PDB entry 9UD8 | electron microscopy, 3.75 A resolution | chains E and F of the 6 polymer chains in the assembly

# Chain E
Name: Na(+)-translocating NADH-quinone reductase subunit E
Source organism: Vibrio cholerae O395
Notes: EC 7.2.1.1
UniProtKB: A5F5Y5 (NQRE_VIBC3); residues 1-198 here = UniProt positions 1-198
Chain sequence (198 residues; each row starts with the number of its first residue):
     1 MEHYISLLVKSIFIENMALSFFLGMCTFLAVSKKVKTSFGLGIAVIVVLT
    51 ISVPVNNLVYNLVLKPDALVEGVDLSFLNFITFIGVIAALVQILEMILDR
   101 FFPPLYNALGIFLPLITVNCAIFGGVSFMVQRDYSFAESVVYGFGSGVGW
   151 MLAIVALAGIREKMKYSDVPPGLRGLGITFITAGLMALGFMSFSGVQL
Bound ions: 2Fe-2S cluster Fe: Cys-120 (shared with 2 residues of chain D)
Ligand contacts: 2Fe-2S cluster (FES): Gly-24, Met-25, Cys-26, Cys-120

# Chain F
Name: Na(+)-translocating NADH-quinone reductase subunit F
Source organism: Vibrio cholerae O395
Notes: EC 7.2.1.1
UniProtKB: A5F5Y4 (NQRF_VIBC3); residues 1-408 here = UniProt positions 1-408
Chain sequence (414 residues; each row starts with the number of its first residue):
     1 MSTIIFGVVMFTLIILALVLVILFAKSKLVPTGDITISINGDPEKAIVTQ
    51 PGGKLLTALAGAGVFVSSACGGGGSCGQCRVKIKSGGGDILPTELDHISK
   101 GEAREGERLACQVAVKADMDLELPEEIFGVKKWECTVISNDNKATFIKEL
   151 KLAIPDGESVPFRAGGYIQIEAPAHHVKYADFDVPEKYRGDWDKFNLFRY
   201 ESKVDEPIIRAYSMANYPEEFGIIMLNVRIATPPPNNPNVPPGQMSSYIW
   251 SLKAGDKCTISGPFGEFFAKDTDAEMVFIGGGAGMAPMRSHIFDQLKRLK
   301 SKRKMSYWYGARSKREMFYVEDFDGLAAENDNFVWHCALSDPQPEDNWTG
   351 YTGFIHNVLYENYLKDHEAPEDCEYYMCGPPMMNAAVINMLKNLGVEEEN
   401 ILLDDFGGHHHHHH
Unresolved in the structure: 409-414
Differences from the reference sequence: expression tag (409-414)
Bound ions: 2Fe-2S cluster Fe: Cys-70, Cys-76, Cys-79, Cys-111
Ligand contacts:
  - FAD (flavin-adenine dinucleotide): Tyr-167, Arg-210, Ala-211, Tyr-212, Ser-213, Asn-227, Val-228, Arg-229, Ala-231, Thr-232, Pro-233, Pro-234, Val-240, Pro-241, Pro-242, Gly-243, Gln-244, Met-245, Ser-246, Ser-247, Ala-286, Phe-406, Gly-407
  - 2Fe-2S cluster (FES): Leu-56, Ser-68, Ala-69, Cys-70, Gly-71, Gly-72, Gly-73, Gly-74, Ser-75, Cys-76, Gly-77, Gln-78, Cys-79, Cys-111

# Chain E / chain F interface
Pairs across the interface (16):
  Leu-69(E) / Phe-6(F)  hydrophobic
  Leu-69(E) / Met-10(F)  hydrophobic
  Leu-75(E) / Gly-7(F)
  Leu-75(E) / Met-10(F)  hydrophobic
  Leu-78(E) / Gly-7(F)
  Leu-78(E) / Phe-11(F)  hydrophobic
  Ile-81(E) / Phe-11(F)  hydrophobic
  Thr-82(E) / Ile-14(F)
  Gly-85(E) / Leu-18(F)
  Val-86(E) / Leu-18(F)
  Ala-89(E) / Ile-22(F)  hydrophobic
  Ile-93(E) / Ala-25(F)  hydrophobic
  Met-96(E) / Lys-26(F)
  Met-96(E) / Leu-29(F)  hydrophobic
  Arg-100(E) / Lys-28(F)
  Arg-100(E) / Leu-29(F)
Interface residues without a listed pair, chain E (16 interface residues in all): Val-63, Val-70, Val-73, Asp-74, Gln-92
Interface residues without a listed pair, chain F (13 interface residues in all): Thr-3, Val-30

# Summary
16 residues of chain E face 13 of chain F across their interface. Bound to chain E: 2Fe-2S cluster. Ligands of
chain F: 2Fe-2S cluster and flavin-adenine dinucleotide. The 2Fe-2S cluster Fe site is built by Cys-70(F),
Cys-76(F), Cys-79(F) and Cys-111(F).
Chain E is Na(+)-translocating NADH-quinone reductase subunit E and chain F is Na(+)-translocating
NADH-quinone reductase subunit F, both from Vibrio cholerae O395; the structure, Cryo-EM structure of
Na+-translocating NADH-ubiquinone oxidoreductase from Vibrio cholerae reduced by NADH, in the absence of ...,
was determined by electron microscopy (same publication as 9U5G, 9UD3, 9UD4, 9UD5, 9UD6, 9UD9 and 4 further
entries).
